Entry 1M99 (X-ray diffraction, 2.30 A resolution); this record covers chain A.

# Chain A
Protein: Glutathione S-Transferase 26kDa
Source organism: Schistosoma japonicum
Notes: EC 2.5.1.18
UniProt: P08515 (GST26_SCHJA); numbering as in UniProt (aligned over 1-218)
Amino-acid sequence (218 residues; each row starts with the number of its first residue):
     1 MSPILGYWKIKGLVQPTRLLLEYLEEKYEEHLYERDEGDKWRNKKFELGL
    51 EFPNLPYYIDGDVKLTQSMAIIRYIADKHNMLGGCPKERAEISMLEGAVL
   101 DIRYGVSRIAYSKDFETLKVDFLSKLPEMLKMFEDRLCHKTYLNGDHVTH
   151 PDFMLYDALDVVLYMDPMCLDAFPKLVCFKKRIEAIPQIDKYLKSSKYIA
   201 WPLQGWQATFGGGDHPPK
Not modelled in the structure: 217-218
Residues lining bound ligands: glutathione sulfonic acid (GTS): Tyr7, Trp8, Ile10, Leu13, Trp41, Lys45, Asn54, Leu55, Pro56, Gln67, Ser68, Gly97, Asp101, Tyr104
Curated features (UniProtKB/Swiss-Prot):
  - binding site (glutathione): Tyr7, Trp8, Trp41 to Lys45, Asn54, Leu55, Gln67, Ser68
  - binding site (substrate): Tyr111

# Overview
Chain A binds glutathione sulfonic acid. Curated annotation (UniProt) lists 11 glutathione-binding residues
and substrate-binding residue Tyr111.
Chain A is Glutathione S-Transferase 26kDa (Schistosoma japonicum); the structure, Crystal structure of the 26
kDa glutathione S-transferase from Schistosoma japonicum complexed with glutathione sulfonic acid, was
determined by X-ray diffraction, deposited together with 1M9A and 1M9B.
